Entry 9C1H (electron microscopy, 2.88 A resolution); this record covers chains A and B of the 43 polymer chains in the assembly.

Chain A (and B):
Protein: Inner capsid protein VP2
Source organism: Simian rotavirus A strain RRV
Notes: chain B of this document is another copy of the same molecule, construct and numbering; everything in this record applies to it too
Reference sequence: B3F2X3 (B3F2X3_ROTRH); residue numbers follow UniProt; this construct covers 1-887
Chain sequence (887 residues; row label = number of the first residue in the row):
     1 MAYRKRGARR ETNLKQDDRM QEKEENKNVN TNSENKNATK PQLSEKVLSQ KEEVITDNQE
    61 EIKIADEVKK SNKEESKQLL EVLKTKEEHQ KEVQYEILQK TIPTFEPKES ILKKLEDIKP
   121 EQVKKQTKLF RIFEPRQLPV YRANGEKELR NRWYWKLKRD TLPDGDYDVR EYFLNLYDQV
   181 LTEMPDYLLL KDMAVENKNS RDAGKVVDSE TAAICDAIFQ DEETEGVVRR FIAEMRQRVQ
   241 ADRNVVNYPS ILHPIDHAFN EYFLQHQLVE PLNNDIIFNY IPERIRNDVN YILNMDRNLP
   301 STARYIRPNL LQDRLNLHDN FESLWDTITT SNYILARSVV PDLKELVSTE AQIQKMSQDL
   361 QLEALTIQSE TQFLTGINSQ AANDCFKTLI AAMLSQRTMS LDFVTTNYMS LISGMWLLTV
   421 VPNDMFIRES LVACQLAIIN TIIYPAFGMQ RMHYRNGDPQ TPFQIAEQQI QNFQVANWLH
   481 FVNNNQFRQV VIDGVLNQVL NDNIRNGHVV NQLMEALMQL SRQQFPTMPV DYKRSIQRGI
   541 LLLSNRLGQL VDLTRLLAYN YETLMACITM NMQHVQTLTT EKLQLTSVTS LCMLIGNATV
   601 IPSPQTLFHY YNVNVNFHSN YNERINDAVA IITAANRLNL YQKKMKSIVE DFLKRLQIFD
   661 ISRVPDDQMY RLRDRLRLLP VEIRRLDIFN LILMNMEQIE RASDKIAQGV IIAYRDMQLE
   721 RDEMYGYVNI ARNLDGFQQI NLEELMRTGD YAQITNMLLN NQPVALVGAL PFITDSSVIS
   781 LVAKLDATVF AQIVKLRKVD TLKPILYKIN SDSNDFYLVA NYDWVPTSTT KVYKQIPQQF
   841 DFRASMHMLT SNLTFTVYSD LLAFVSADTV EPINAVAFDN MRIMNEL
Not modelled in the structure: 1-108 (chain B: 1-88)

Chain A / chain B interface:
Residue-residue contacts (55; chain A residue first):
  Asn-320(A) / Leu-541(B)
  Asn-320(A) / Asn-545(B)  hydrogen bond
  Glu-322(A) / Arg-538(B)  salt bridge
  Ser-323(A) / Lys-355(B)
  Ser-323(A) / Gln-358(B)
  Asp-326(A) / Gln-358(B)
  Ile-427(A) / Arg-534(B)
  Arg-428(A) / Val-530(B)
  Glu-429(A) / Val-530(B)
  Glu-429(A) / Asp-531(B)
  Glu-429(A) / Arg-534(B)  salt bridge
  Asn-456(A) / Thr-527(B)
  Asn-456(A) / Pro-529(B)
  Gly-457(A) / Pro-526(B)
  Gly-457(A) / Thr-527(B)
  Gly-457(A) / Met-528(B)
  Gly-457(A) / Pro-529(B)
  Thr-577(A) / Arg-538(B)
  Leu-578(A) / Gln-358(B)
  Leu-578(A) / Asp-359(B)
  Leu-578(A) / Gln-361(B)
  Leu-578(A) / Arg-538(B)
  Thr-579(A) / Gln-361(B)
  Tyr-641(A) / Asn-874(B)
  Tyr-641(A) / Arg-882(B)  hydrogen bond (backbone-side chain)
  Tyr-641(A) / Leu-887(B)
  Gln-642(A) / Ile-873(B)
  Gln-642(A) / Asn-874(B)
  Lys-644(A) / Asn-597(B)  hydrogen bond
  Lys-644(A) / Ile-873(B)
  Lys-644(A) / Leu-887(B)
  Met-645(A) / Leu-887(B)
  Ser-662(A) / Glu-350(B)
  Ser-662(A) / Ala-351(B)
  Arg-663(A) / Glu-350(B)  salt bridge
  Arg-663(A) / Gln-354(B)
  Pro-665(A) / Gln-352(B)
  Pro-665(A) / Lys-355(B)
  Asp-666(A) / Val-347(B)
  Asp-667(A) / Gln-352(B)  hydrogen bond
  Asp-667(A) / Arg-546(B)  salt bridge
  Asp-667(A) / Gln-549(B)
  Gln-668(A) / Lys-355(B)
  Tyr-670(A) / Asn-597(B)  hydrogen bond
  Tyr-670(A) / Glu-886(B)
  Tyr-670(A) / Leu-887(B)  hydrogen bond (side chain-backbone)
  Arg-671(A) / Asn-545(B)
  Arg-673(A) / Glu-886(B)  salt bridge
  Arg-747(A) / Val-870(B)
  Arg-747(A) / Asn-874(B)
  Thr-748(A) / Ile-292(B)
  Thr-748(A) / Val-870(B)
  Gly-749(A) / Ile-292(B)
  Arg-797(A) / Asn-294(B)
  Arg-797(A) / Asp-296(B)  salt bridge
Also at the interface, not in a pair above, chain A (34 interface residues in all): Pro-459, Gln-576, Lys-643, Asp-674, Asp-750
Also at the interface, not in a pair above, chain B (34 interface residues in all): Glu-345, Ser-348, Ser-866

Overview:
The chain A/chain B interface involves 34 residues from each chain; the contacts include 6 hydrogen bonds and
6 salt bridges. Among the polar pairs are Glu-322(A)/Arg-538(B), Glu-429(A)/Arg-534(B) and
Arg-663(A)/Glu-350(B).
Chain A and chain B are both Inner capsid protein VP2 (Simian rotavirus A strain RRV); the structure, Rhesus
rotavirus (upright structure at 2.88 Angstrom resolution), was determined by electron microscopy.
